Entry 6UTO (X-ray diffraction, 1.64 A resolution); this record covers chains A and B.

Chain A (and B):
Molecule: Glyceraldehyde-3-phosphate dehydrogenase
From: Escherichia coli
Notes: EC 1.2.1.-; chain B of this document is another copy of the same molecule, construct and numbering; everything in this record applies to it too
UniProtKB: A0A0U4BD45 (A0A0U4BD45_ECOLX); residues 1-330 here correspond to UniProt positions 5-334 (UniProt number = residue number + 4)
Sequence (330 residues; numbered 1 to 330; the number before each row is that of its first residue):
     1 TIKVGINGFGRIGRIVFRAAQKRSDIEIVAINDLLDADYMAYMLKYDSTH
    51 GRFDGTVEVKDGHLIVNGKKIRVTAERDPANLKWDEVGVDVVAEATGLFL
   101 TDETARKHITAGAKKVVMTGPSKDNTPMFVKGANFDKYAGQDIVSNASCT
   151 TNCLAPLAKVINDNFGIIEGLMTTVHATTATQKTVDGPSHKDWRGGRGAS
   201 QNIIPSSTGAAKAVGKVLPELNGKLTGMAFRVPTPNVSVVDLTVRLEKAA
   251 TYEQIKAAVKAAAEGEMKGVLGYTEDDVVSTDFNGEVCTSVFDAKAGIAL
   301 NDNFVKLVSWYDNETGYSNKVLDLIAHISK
Modified positions: Mse40, Mse43, Mse118, Mse128, Mse172, Mse228, Mse267 (selenomethionine; parent Met)
Small-molecule neighbours: sn-glycerol-3-phosphate (G3P): Val130, Lys131, Gly132, Ala133, Asn134, Phe135, Asp136, Lys159, Glu266, Mse267
From the paper describing this entry:
  - catalytic residues: Cys149, His176 (citing earlier work)
  - post-translational modification sites: Cys149
  - conformationally variable residues (helix shift, side-chain flip): Ser206 to Val214, Mse267
  - binding site for sn-glycerol-3-phosphate: Gly132, Phe135, Asp136, Glu266, Mse267

Interface between chain A and chain B:
Pairs across the interface (14; chain A residue first):
  Tyr42(A) with Asp277(B), hydrogen bond (side chain-backbone)
  Lys45(A) with Asp276(B), salt bridge
  Tyr46(A) with Asp276(B), hydrogen bond; Asp282(B)
  Ser48(A) with Thr281(B), hydrogen bond
  Arg52(A) with Asp282(B), hydrogen bond (side chain-backbone); Phe283(B)
  Asp276(A) with Lys45(B), salt bridge; Tyr46(B), hydrogen bond
  Asp277(A) with Tyr42(B), hydrogen bond (backbone-side chain)
  Thr281(A) with Ser48(B), hydrogen bond
  Asp282(A) with Tyr46(B); Arg52(B), hydrogen bond (backbone-side chain)
  Phe283(A) with Arg52(B)
Other interface residues (no listed pair), chain A (14 interface residues in all): Asp47, Val278, Val279, Glu286
Other interface residues (no listed pair), chain B (14 interface residues in all): Asp47, Val278, Val279, Glu286

Summary:
Chain A and chain B each contribute 14 residues to their interface, with 8 hydrogen bonds and 2 salt bridges.
Polar contacts include Lys45(A)-Asp276(B), Tyr42(A)-Asp277(B) and Tyr46(A)-Asp276(B). Bound to chain A:
sn-glycerol-3-phosphate. From the paper: catalytic residues Cys149(A) and His176(A); a binding site for
sn-glycerol-3-phosphate at Gly132(A), Phe135(A) and Asp136(A) among others.
Both chains are Glyceraldehyde-3-phosphate dehydrogenase (Escherichia coli). Entry 6UTO (Native E. coli
Glyceraldehyde 3-phosphate dehydrogenase) was determined by X-ray diffraction (same publication as 6UTM and
6UTN).
